Entry 7KAU (electron microscopy, 4.00 A resolution); this record covers chains B and D of the 7 polymer chains in the assembly.

Chain B:
Molecule: Protein transport protein SBH1
Organism: Saccharomyces cerevisiae BY4741
UniProt: P52870 (SC6B1_YEAST); residues 1-82 here = UniProt positions 1-82
Chain sequence (82 residues; each row starts with the number of its first residue):
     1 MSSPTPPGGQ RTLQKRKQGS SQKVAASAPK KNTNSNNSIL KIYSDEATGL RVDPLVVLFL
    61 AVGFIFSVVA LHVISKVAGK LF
Unresolved in the structure: 1-50

Chain D:
Molecule: Protein translocation protein SEC63
Organism: Saccharomyces cerevisiae BY4741
Notes: engineered mutation(s): E440R/F481S/del(441-447)
UniProt: P14906 (SEC63_YEAST); aligned to UniProt positions 2-663 over residues 2-663
Chain sequence (676 residues; row label = number of the first residue in the row; note: 8 numbers in that range are skipped by the numbering (no residue carries them; nothing is unmodelled there); numbers below 1 keep their minus sign (Gly-13 is residue -13)):
   -13 GGSGGSGGSG GSGGSPTNYE YDEASETWPS FILTGLLMVV GPMTLLQIYQ IFFGANAEDG
    47 NSGKSKEFNE EVFKNLNEEY TSDEIKQFRR KFDKNSNKKS KIWSRRNIII IVGWILVAIL
   107 LQRINSNDAI KDAATKLFDP YEILGISTSA SDRDIKSAYR KLSVKFHPDK LAKGLTPDEK
   167 SVMEETYVQI TKAYESLTDE LVRQNYLKYG HPDGPQSTSH GIALPRFLVD GSASPLLVVC
   227 YVALLGLILP YFVSRWWART QSYTKKGIHN VTASNFVSNL VNYKPSEIVT TDLILHWLSF
   287 AHEFKQFFPD LQPTDFEKLL QDHINRRDSG KLNNAKFRIV AKCHSLLHGL LDIACGFRNL
   347 DIALGAINTF KCIVQAVPLT PNCQILQLPN VDKEHFITKT GDIHTLGKLF TLEDAKIGEV
   407 LGIKDQAKLN ETLRVASHIP NLKIIKADFL VPGR
   449 PYISLKVLVR SAKQPLIPTS LIPEENLTEP QDSESQRDPF AMMSKQPLVP YSFAPFFPTK
   509 RRGSWCCLVS SQKDGKILQT PIIIEKLSYK NLNDDKDFFD KRIKMDLTKH EKFDINDWEI
   569 GTIKIPLGQP APETVGDFFF RVIVKSTDYF TTDLDITMNM KVRDSPAVEQ VEVYSEEDDE
   629 YSTDDDETES DDESDASDYT DIDTDTEAED DESPEGENLY FQ
Unresolved in the structure: -13 to 2, 37-53, 79-92, 116-201, 613-670
Construct notes: expression tag (-13 to 1, 664-670); conflict Arg440 (Thr448 in P14906), Ser481 (Phe in P14906)
Swiss-Prot annotation at these positions:
  - modified residue: Ser512 (Phosphoserine)

Chain B / chain D interface:
Pairs across the interface (5; chain B residue first):
  Leu55(B) - Ser240(D)
  Leu55(B) - Trp243(D)
  Phe59(B) - Pro236(D)  hydrophobic
  Ile65(B) - Leu231(D)  hydrophobic
  Phe66(B) - Val228(D)  hydrophobic
Interface residues without a listed pair, chain B (6 interface residues in all): Leu58, Val62
Interface residues without a listed pair, chain D (6 interface residues in all): Val239

In short:
Chain B and chain D each contribute 6 residues to their interface.
Here chain B is Protein transport protein SBH1 and chain D is Protein translocation protein SEC63, both from
Saccharomyces cerevisiae BY4741. Entry 7KAU (Cryo-EM structure of the Sec complex from S. cerevisiae, Sec61
pore ring and Sec63 FN3 double ...) was determined by electron microscopy together with 7KAH, 7KAI, 7KAJ,
7KAK, 7KAL, 7KAM and 8 further entries from the same study.
